PDB entry 2J6I | X-ray diffraction, 1.55 A resolution | chains A and D

# Chain A (and D)
Molecule: Formate dehydrogenase
Source organism: Candida boidinii
Notes: EC 1.2.1.2; fragment: cofactor binding domain, catalytic domain, residues 2-364; chain D of this document is another copy of the same molecule, construct and numbering; everything in this record applies to it too
Reference sequence: O93968 (O93968_CANBO); residue numbers follow UniProt; this construct covers 2-364
Sequence (364 residues; each row starts with the number of its first residue):
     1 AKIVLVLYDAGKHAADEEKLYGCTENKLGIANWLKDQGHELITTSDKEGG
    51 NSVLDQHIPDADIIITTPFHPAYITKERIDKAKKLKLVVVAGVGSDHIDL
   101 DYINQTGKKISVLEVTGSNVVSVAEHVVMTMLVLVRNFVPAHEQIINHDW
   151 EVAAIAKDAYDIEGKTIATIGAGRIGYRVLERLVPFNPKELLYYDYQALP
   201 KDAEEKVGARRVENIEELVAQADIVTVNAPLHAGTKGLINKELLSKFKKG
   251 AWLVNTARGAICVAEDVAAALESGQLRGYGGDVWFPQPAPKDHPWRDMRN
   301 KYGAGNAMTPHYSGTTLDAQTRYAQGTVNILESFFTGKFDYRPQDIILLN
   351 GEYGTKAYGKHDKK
Not modelled in the structure: 354-364 (chain D: 50, 354-364)
Sequence notes: engineered mutation V328 (Lys in O93968)

# Interface between chain A and chain D
Residue-residue contacts (165):
  Y8(A) - V152(D)
  Y8(A) - A153(D)  hydrophobic
  A10(A) - A153(D)  hydrophobic
  H13(A) - E151(D)  salt bridge
  H13(A) - A153(D)
  H13(A) - A154(D)
  H13(A) - K157(D)  hydrogen bond
  D16(A) - K157(D)  salt bridge
  D16(A) - Y302(D)  hydrogen bond (backbone-side chain)
  E17(A) - K157(D)
  K19(A) - Y160(D)  hydrogen bond
  L20(A) - A156(D)  hydrophobic
  L20(A) - K157(D)
  V121(A) - E163(D)
  S122(A) - R136(D)  hydrogen bond (backbone-side chain)
  S122(A) - D161(D)  hydrogen bond
  E125(A) - R136(D)  salt bridge
  E125(A) - D161(D)
  E125(A) - I162(D)  hydrogen bond (side chain-backbone)
  E125(A) - E163(D)  hydrogen bond (side chain-backbone)
  H126(A) - R136(D)
  V128(A) - F186(D)  hydrophobic
  M129(A) - L132(D)
  M129(A) - V133(D)  hydrophobic
  M129(A) - R136(D)
  M129(A) - F138(D)  hydrophobic
  L132(A) - M129(D)
  V133(A) - M129(D)
  V133(A) - V133(D)  hydrophobic
  V133(A) - F138(D)  hydrophobic
  R136(A) - S122(D)  hydrogen bond (side chain-backbone)
  R136(A) - E125(D)  salt bridge
  R136(A) - H126(D)
  R136(A) - Y312(D)  hydrogen bond (backbone-side chain)
  R136(A) - S313(D)  hydrogen bond (side chain-backbone)
  R136(A) - T316(D)
  N137(A) - Y312(D)
  F138(A) - M129(D)  hydrophobic
  F138(A) - V133(D)  hydrophobic
  F138(A) - V139(D)  hydrophobic
  F138(A) - A307(D)
  F138(A) - T309(D)
  F138(A) - Y312(D)
  V139(A) - F138(D)  hydrophobic
  V139(A) - H142(D)
  A141(A) - T309(D)
  A141(A) - P310(D)
  A141(A) - Y312(D)  hydrophobic
  H142(A) - V139(D)
  H142(A) - N306(D)  hydrogen bond (side chain-backbone)
  H142(A) - M308(D)  hydrogen bond (side chain-backbone)
  E143(A) - I146(D)
  Q144(A) - R296(D)
  Q144(A) - P310(D)
  I145(A) - W284(D)  hydrophobic
  I145(A) - R296(D)  hydrogen bond (backbone-side chain)
  I145(A) - M308(D)
  I145(A) - T309(D)
  I145(A) - P310(D)
  I146(A) - R296(D)
  I146(A) - R299(D)
  H148(A) - K291(D)  hydrogen bond (side chain-backbone)
  H148(A) - R296(D)
  H148(A) - D297(D)  salt bridge
  D149(A) - R296(D)  hydrogen bond (backbone-side chain)
  W150(A) - W284(D)
  W150(A) - Q287(D)
  W150(A) - P288(D)
  W150(A) - A289(D)
  W150(A) - R296(D)
  W150(A) - P310(D)  hydrophobic
  W150(A) - H311(D)
  E151(A) - H13(D)  salt bridge
  V152(A) - P310(D)  hydrophobic
  V152(A) - H311(D)
  V152(A) - Y312(D)  hydrophobic
  V152(A) - T315(D)
  A153(A) - Y8(D)
  A153(A) - A10(D)  hydrophobic
  A153(A) - H13(D)
  A154(A) - H13(D)
  I155(A) - Y312(D)  hydrophobic
  A156(A) - L20(D)  hydrophobic
  A156(A) - T315(D)
  A156(A) - L317(D)
  K157(A) - H13(D)  hydrogen bond
  K157(A) - D16(D)  salt bridge
  K157(A) - E17(D)
  K157(A) - L20(D)
  K157(A) - L317(D)
  A159(A) - Y312(D)  hydrophobic
  A159(A) - T316(D)
  A159(A) - L317(D)  hydrogen bond (backbone-backbone)
  Y160(A) - K19(D)
  Y160(A) - T316(D)
  Y160(A) - L317(D)
  Y160(A) - D318(D)
  D161(A) - S122(D)  hydrogen bond
  D161(A) - E125(D)
  D161(A) - T316(D)  hydrogen bond
  D161(A) - D318(D)  hydrogen bond (backbone-side chain)
  D161(A) - R322(D)  salt bridge
  I162(A) - E125(D)  hydrogen bond (backbone-side chain)
  E163(A) - V121(D)
  E163(A) - E125(D)  hydrogen bond (backbone-side chain)
  E163(A) - R322(D)  salt bridge
  K165(A) - D318(D)  salt bridge
  E181(A) - P185(D)
  R182(A) - P185(D)
  R182(A) - F186(D)
  P185(A) - E181(D)
  P185(A) - R182(D)  hydrogen bond (backbone-side chain)
  P185(A) - P185(D)  hydrophobic
  F186(A) - V128(D)  hydrophobic
  F186(A) - R182(D)
  F186(A) - F186(D)  hydrophobic
  W284(A) - I145(D)  hydrophobic
  W284(A) - W150(D)
  P288(A) - W150(D)
  A289(A) - W150(D)
  K291(A) - H148(D)
  R296(A) - I145(D)  hydrogen bond (side chain-backbone)
  R296(A) - I146(D)
  R296(A) - H148(D)
  R296(A) - D149(D)  hydrogen bond (side chain-backbone)
  R296(A) - W150(D)
  D297(A) - H148(D)  salt bridge
  R299(A) - I146(D)
  Y302(A) - D16(D)
  N306(A) - H142(D)  hydrogen bond (backbone-side chain)
  A307(A) - F138(D)
  M308(A) - H142(D)  hydrogen bond (backbone-side chain)
  M308(A) - I145(D)  hydrophobic
  T309(A) - F138(D)
  T309(A) - A141(D)
  T309(A) - I145(D)
  P310(A) - A141(D)
  P310(A) - Q144(D)
  P310(A) - I145(D)
  P310(A) - W150(D)  hydrophobic
  H311(A) - W150(D)
  H311(A) - V152(D)
  Y312(A) - R136(D)  hydrogen bond (side chain-backbone)
  Y312(A) - N137(D)
  Y312(A) - F138(D)
  Y312(A) - A141(D)  hydrophobic
  Y312(A) - I155(D)  hydrophobic
  Y312(A) - A159(D)  hydrophobic
  S313(A) - R136(D)  hydrogen bond (backbone-side chain)
  T315(A) - V152(D)
  T315(A) - A156(D)
  T316(A) - R136(D)
  T316(A) - A159(D)
  T316(A) - Y160(D)
  T316(A) - D161(D)  hydrogen bond
  L317(A) - A156(D)
  L317(A) - K157(D)
  L317(A) - A159(D)  hydrogen bond (backbone-backbone)
  L317(A) - Y160(D)
  D318(A) - Y160(D)
  D318(A) - D161(D)  hydrogen bond (side chain-backbone)
  D318(A) - K165(D)  salt bridge
  Q320(A) - A156(D)
  R322(A) - D161(D)  salt bridge
  R322(A) - E163(D)  salt bridge
Also at the interface, not in a pair above, chain A (70 interface residues in all): K12, Q287, A319
Also at the interface, not in a pair above, chain D (69 interface residues in all): E143, A319, Q320

# Summary
70 residues of chain A and 69 residues of chain D are in contact, with 32 hydrogen bonds and 14 salt bridges.
Among the polar pairs are H13(A)-E151(D), D16(A)-K157(D) and E125(A)-R136(D).
Chain A and chain D are both Formate dehydrogenase (Candida boidinii); the structure, Candida boidinii formate
dehydrogenase (FDH) C-terminal mutant, was determined by X-ray diffraction, deposited together with 2FSS.
